6PIG - chains 1 and E of the 11 polymer chains in the assembly; structure by electron microscopy, 3.50 A resolution.

== Chain 1 ==
Molecule: 60-nt RNA strand
Sequence (60 nucleotides; row label = number of the first residue in the row):
     1 CUGAUAACUU ACAGGACGCU UUGGCUUCAU UGCUUUUCAG GUGAACUGCC GAGUAGGUAG

== Chain E ==
Molecule: cas7 type I-F CRISPR-associated protein Csy3
Source organism: Vibrio cholerae
Chain sequence (343 residues; numbered 2 to 352; 8 numbers in that range are skipped by the numbering (no residue carries them; nothing is unmodelled there); the number before each row is that of its first residue):
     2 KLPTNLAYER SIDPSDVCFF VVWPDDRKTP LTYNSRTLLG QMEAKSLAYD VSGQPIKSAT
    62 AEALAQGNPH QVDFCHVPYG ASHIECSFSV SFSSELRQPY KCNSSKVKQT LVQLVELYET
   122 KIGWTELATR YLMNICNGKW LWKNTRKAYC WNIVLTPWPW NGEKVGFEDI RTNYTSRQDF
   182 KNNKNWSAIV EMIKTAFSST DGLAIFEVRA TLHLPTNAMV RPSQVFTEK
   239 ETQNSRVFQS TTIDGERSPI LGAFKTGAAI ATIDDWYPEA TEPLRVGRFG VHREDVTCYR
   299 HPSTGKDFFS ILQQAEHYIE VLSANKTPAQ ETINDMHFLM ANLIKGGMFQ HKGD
Disordered / not traced: 239-240, 350-352

== How chain 1 and chain E interact ==
Contacting residue pairs - 37 pairs, chain 1 then chain E:
  C28(1) / Tyr-101(E)  hydrogen bond to the phosphate
  A29(1) / Ala-8(E)  sugar contact
  A29(1) / Tyr-9(E)  hydrogen bond to the sugar
  A29(1) / Glu-10(E)  phosphate contact
  A29(1) / Met-346(E)  base contact
  U30(1) / Glu-10(E)  phosphate contact
  U30(1) / Arg-11(E)  hydrogen bond to the phosphate
  U30(1) / Lys-343(E)  sugar contact
  U30(1) / Gly-344(E)  sugar contact
  U30(1) / Gly-345(E)  sugar contact
  U31(1) / Arg-11(E)  salt bridge to the phosphate
  U31(1) / Phe-262(E)  phosphate contact
  U31(1) / Arg-283(E)  sugar contact
  G32(1) / Trp-143(E)  base contact
  G32(1) / Phe-262(E)  sugar contact
  G32(1) / Lys-263(E)  hydrogen bond to the base
  G32(1) / Ala-266(E)  phosphate contact
  G32(1) / Arg-283(E)  salt bridge to the phosphate
  G32(1) / Arg-291(E)  hydrogen bond to the sugar
  G32(1) / Glu-292(E)  base contact
  C33(1) / Gln-225(E)  phosphate contact
  C33(1) / Phe-227(E)  base contact
  C33(1) / Arg-291(E)  hydrogen bond to the sugar
  U34(1) / Ser-224(E)  phosphate contact
  U34(1) / Gln-225(E)  hydrogen bond to the phosphate
  U34(1) / Lys-263(E)  salt bridge to the phosphate
  U35(1) / Arg-222(E)  salt bridge to the phosphate
  U35(1) / Gln-225(E)  hydrogen bond to the phosphate
  U36(1) / Arg-222(E)  salt bridge to the phosphate
  U37(1) / Leu-39(E)  sugar contact
  U37(1) / Leu-40(E)  hydrogen bond to the sugar
  U37(1) / Gly-41(E)  base contact
  U37(1) / His-71(E)  base contact
  U37(1) / Val-73(E)  base contact
  C38(1) / Leu-40(E)  sugar contact
  C38(1) / Gln-42(E)  phosphate contact
  A39(1) / Leu-40(E)  sugar contact
Interface residues without a listed pair, chain E (29 interface residues in all): Val-226, Arg-244, Gln-247

== In short ==
12 residues of chain 1 face 29 of chain E across their interface; the contacts include 9 hydrogen bonds and 5
salt bridges. Polar contacts include G32(1)/Lys-263(E), A29(1)/Tyr-9(E) and G32(1)/Arg-291(E).
Here chain 1 is a 60-nt RNA strand and chain E is cas7 type I-F CRISPR-associated protein Csy3 (Vibrio
cholerae). Entry 6PIG (V. cholerae TniQ-Cascade complex, closed conformation) was determined by electron
microscopy, deposited together with 6PIF and 6PIJ.
